3DLN - chain A; structure by X-ray diffraction, 1.91 A resolution.

# Chain A
Name: Glutamate receptor 3
Organism: Rattus norvegicus
Notes: fragment: S1S2 binding domain
UniProt: P19492 (GRIA3_RAT); the construct has insertions or renumbered stretches relative to UniProt, so the offset changes along the chain: 3-117 = UniProt 416-530; 120-261 = UniProt 658-799
Chain sequence (278 residues; each row starts with the number of its first residue; numbers below 1 keep their minus sign (Leu-15 is residue -15)):
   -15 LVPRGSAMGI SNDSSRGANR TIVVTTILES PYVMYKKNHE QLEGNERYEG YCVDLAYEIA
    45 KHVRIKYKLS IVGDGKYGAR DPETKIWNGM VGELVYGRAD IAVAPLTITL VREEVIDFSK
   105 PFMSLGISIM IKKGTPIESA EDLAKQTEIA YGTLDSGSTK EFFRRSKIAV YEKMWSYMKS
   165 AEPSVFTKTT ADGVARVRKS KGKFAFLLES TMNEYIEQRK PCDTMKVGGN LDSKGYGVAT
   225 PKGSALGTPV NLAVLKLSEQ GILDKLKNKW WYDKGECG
Disordered / not traced: -15 to 3, 262
Cystine bridges: Cys206-Cys261
Construct notes: expression tag (-15 to 2, 262); linker (118-119)
Metal / ion sites: Zn2+ near His23 (its only coordinating residue here)
Ligand contacts: glutamic acid (GLU): Tyr61, Pro89, Leu90, Thr91, Arg96, Leu138, Gly141, Ser142, Thr143, Leu192, Glu193, Met196, Tyr220
Swiss-Prot annotation at these positions:
  - binding site (L-glutamate): Pro89, Thr91, Arg96, Ser142, Thr143, Glu193
  - glycosylation: Asn3 (N-linked (GlcNAc...) asparagine)

# Overview
Ligands of chain A: glutamic acid. From UniProt: 6 L-glutamate-binding residues.
Chain A is Glutamate receptor 3 (Rattus norvegicus); the structure, Crystal structure of the binding domain of
the AMPA subunit GluR3 bound to glutamate, was determined by X-ray diffraction (same publication as 3DP4 and
3DP6).
